Entry 7QX6 (X-ray diffraction, 3.30 A resolution); this record covers chain A.

# Chain A
Molecule: Pesticidal crystal protein Cry11Aa
Organism: Bacillus thuringiensis serovar israelensis
UniProt: P21256 (C11AA_BACTI); numbering as in UniProt (aligned over 1-643)
Amino-acid sequence (643 residues; numbered 1 to 643; the number before each row is that of its first residue):
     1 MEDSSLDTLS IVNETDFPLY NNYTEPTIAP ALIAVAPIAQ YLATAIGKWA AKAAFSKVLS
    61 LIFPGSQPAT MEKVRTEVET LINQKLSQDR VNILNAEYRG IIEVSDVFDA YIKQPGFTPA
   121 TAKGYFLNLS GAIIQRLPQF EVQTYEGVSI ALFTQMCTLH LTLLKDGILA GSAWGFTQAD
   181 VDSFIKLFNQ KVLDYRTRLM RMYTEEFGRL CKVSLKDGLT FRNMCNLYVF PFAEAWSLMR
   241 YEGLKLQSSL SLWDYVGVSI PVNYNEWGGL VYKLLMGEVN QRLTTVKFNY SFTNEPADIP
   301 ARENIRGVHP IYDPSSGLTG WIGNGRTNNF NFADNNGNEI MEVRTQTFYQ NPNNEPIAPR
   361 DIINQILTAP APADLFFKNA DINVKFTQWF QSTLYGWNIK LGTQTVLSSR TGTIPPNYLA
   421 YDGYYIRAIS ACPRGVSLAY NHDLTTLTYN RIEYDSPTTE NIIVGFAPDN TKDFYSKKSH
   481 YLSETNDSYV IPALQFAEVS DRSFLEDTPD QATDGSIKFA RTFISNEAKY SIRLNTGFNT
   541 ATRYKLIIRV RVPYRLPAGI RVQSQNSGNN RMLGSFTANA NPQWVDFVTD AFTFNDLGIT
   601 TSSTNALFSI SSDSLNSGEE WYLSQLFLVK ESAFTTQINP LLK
Not modelled in the structure: 1-13, 354-356
Sequence notes: engineered mutation Gln-583 (Glu in P21256)
What the authors report for this chain:
  - mutagenesis - Y272Q: unchanged stability in response to pH
  - mutagenesis - Y449F, D507N/D514N: unchanged stability
  - mutagenesis - F17Y: decreased stability in response to pH

# Overview
From the paper: F17Y reduces stability in response to pH; Y449F and D507N/D514N leave stability unchanged.
Chain A is Pesticidal crystal protein Cry11Aa (Bacillus thuringiensis serovar israelensis); the structure,
mosquitocidal Cry11Aa-E583Q, was determined by X-ray diffraction, deposited together with 7QX4, 7QX5, 7QYD and
7R1E.
